4NGF - chains A and H of the 3 polymer chains in the assembly; structure by X-ray diffraction, 3.10 A resolution.

Chain A:
Name: Endoribonuclease Dicer
Source organism: Homo sapiens
Notes: EC 3.1.26.-; fragment: platform-PAZ-connector helix cassette
Reference sequence: Q9UPY3 (DICER_HUMAN); residues 755-1055 here correspond to UniProt positions 765-1065 (UniProt number = residue number + 10)
Chain sequence (302 residues; row label = number of the first residue in the row):
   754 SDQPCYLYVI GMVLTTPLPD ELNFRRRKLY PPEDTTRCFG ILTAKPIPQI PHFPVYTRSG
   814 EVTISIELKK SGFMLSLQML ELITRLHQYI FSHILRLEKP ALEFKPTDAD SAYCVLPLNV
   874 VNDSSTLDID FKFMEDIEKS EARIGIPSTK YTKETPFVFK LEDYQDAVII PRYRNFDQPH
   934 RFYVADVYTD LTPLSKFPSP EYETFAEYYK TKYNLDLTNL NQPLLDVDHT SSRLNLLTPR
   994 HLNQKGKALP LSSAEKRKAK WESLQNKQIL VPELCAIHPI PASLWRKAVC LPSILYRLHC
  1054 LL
Disordered / not traced: 754-755, 850-865, 875-877, 895-904, 994-1002, 1054-1055
Construct notes: expression tag (754)
UniProt features mapped onto this chain:
  - modified residue: Ser1006 (Phosphoserine)
What the authors report for this chain:
  - mutagenesis - K1009A/R1010A/K1011A/W1014A: unchanged catalytic activity

Chain H:
Molecule: 17-nt RNA strand
Sequence (17 nucleotides; each row starts with the number of its first residue):
     1 UCGAAGGUCC UUCGUUU

Chain A / chain H interface:
Residue-residue contacts (25; chain A residue first):
  Tyr926(A) with U17(H), hydrogen bond to the phosphate
  Arg927(A) with U16(H), hydrogen bond to the phosphate; U17(H), salt bridge to the phosphate
  Phe950(A) with U17(H), sugar contact
  Pro951(A) with U17(H), base contact
  Ser952(A) with U17(H), hydrogen bond to the base
  Phe958(A) with U17(H), phosphate contact
  Tyr961(A) with U17(H), hydrogen bond to the phosphate
  Tyr962(A) with U17(H), hydrogen bond to the phosphate
  Lys965(A) with U16(H), salt bridge to the phosphate
  Tyr966(A) with U17(H), hydrogen bond to the phosphate
  Ser1005(A) with U11(H), phosphate contact
  Ser1006(A) with U11(H), hydrogen bond to the phosphate; U12(H), hydrogen bond to the phosphate
  Arg1010(A) with C13(H), salt bridge to the phosphate; G14(H), salt bridge to the phosphate; U15(H), base contact
  Trp1014(A) with U15(H), base contact; U16(H), hydrogen bond to the base
  Leu1017(A) with U16(H), base contact
  Gln1018(A) with U16(H), base contact
  Gln1021(A) with U16(H), hydrogen bond to the sugar; U17(H), sugar contact
  Ile1022(A) with U17(H), hydrogen bond to the sugar
  Leu1023(A) with U17(H), sugar contact
Interface residues without a listed pair, chain A (20 interface residues in all): Lys1013
Interface residues without a listed pair, chain H (8 interface residues in all): C10

Overview:
20 residues of chain A face 8 of chain H across their interface; the contacts include 11 hydrogen bonds and 4
salt bridges. Polar contacts include Ser952(A)-U17(H), Trp1014(A)-U16(H) and Gln1021(A)-U16(H). The paper
reports that K1009A/R1010A/K1011A/W1014A of chain A leave catalytic activity unchanged.
Chain A is Endoribonuclease Dicer (Homo sapiens) and chain H is a 17-nt RNA strand; the structure, Structure
of human Dicer Platform-PAZ-Connector Helix cassette in complex with 17-mer siRNA having 5'-p and UU-3' ...,
was determined by X-ray diffraction (same publication as 4NGB, 4NGC, 4NGD, 4NH3, 4NH5, 4NH6 and 4NHA).
